9O6K - chains B and H of the 4 polymer chains in the assembly; structure by electron microscopy, 3.59 A resolution.

# Chain B
Molecule: mRNA m(6)A methyltransferase
Source organism: Tetrahymena thermophila SB210
Notes: EC 2.1.1.348
UniProt: Q22GC0 (Q22GC0_TETTS); residues 1-372 here correspond to UniProt positions 57-428 (UniProt number = residue number + 56)
Chain sequence (372 residues; numbered 1 to 372; the number before each row is that of its first residue):
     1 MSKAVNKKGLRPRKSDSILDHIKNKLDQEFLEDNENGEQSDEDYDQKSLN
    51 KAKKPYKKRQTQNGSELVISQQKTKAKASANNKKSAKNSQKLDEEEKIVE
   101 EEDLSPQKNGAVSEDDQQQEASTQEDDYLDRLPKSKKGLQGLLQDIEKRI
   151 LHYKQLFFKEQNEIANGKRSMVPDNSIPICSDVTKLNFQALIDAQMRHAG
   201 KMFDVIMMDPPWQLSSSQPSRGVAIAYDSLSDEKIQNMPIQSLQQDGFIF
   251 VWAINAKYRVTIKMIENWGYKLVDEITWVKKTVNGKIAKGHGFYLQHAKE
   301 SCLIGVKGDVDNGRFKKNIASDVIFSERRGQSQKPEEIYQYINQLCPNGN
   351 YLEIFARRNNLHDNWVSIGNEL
Not modelled in the structure: 1-127, 217-226
Small-molecule neighbours: S-adenosylhomocysteine (SAH): D209, P211, Y227, L230, S332, K334, Y339, E353, F355, A356, R357, N360, N370, E371

# Chain H
Molecule: AMTP2
Source organism: Tetrahymena thermophila SB210
UniProt: I7M8B9 (I7M8B9_TETTS); residues 1-142 here correspond to UniProt positions 154-295 (UniProt number = residue number + 153)
Chain sequence (142 residues; row label = number of the first residue in the row):
     1 MKKNGKSQNQPLDFTQYAKNMRKDLSNQDICLEDGALNHSYFLTKKGQYW
    51 TPLNQKALQRGIELFGVGNWKEINYDEFSGKANIVELELRTCMILGINDI
   101 TEYYGKKISEEEQEEIKKSNIAKGKKENKLKDNIYQKLQQMQ
Not modelled in the structure: 1-10, 133-142

# Interface between chain B and chain H
Residue-residue contacts (50):
  F157(B) - L89(H)  hydrophobic
  F157(B) - R90(H)
  F158(B) - C92(H)  hydrophobic
  F158(B) - M93(H)
  F158(B) - K129(H)
  Q161(B) - R90(H)  hydrogen bond
  N162(B) - E127(H)
  N162(B) - N128(H)
  I164(B) - L43(H)  hydrophobic
  K168(B) - H39(H)
  K168(B) - L43(H)
  R169(B) - H39(H)  hydrogen bond
  S170(B) - H39(H)  hydrogen bond
  S170(B) - F42(H)
  S170(B) - L43(H)
  V172(B) - L37(H)  hydrophobic
  V172(B) - F42(H)  hydrophobic
  P173(B) - L37(H)
  D174(B) - T15(H)
  D174(B) - R22(H)
  D174(B) - L37(H)
  N175(B) - F14(H)
  N175(B) - T15(H)  hydrogen bond (side chain-backbone)
  N175(B) - A18(H)
  N175(B) - R22(H)
  S176(B) - R22(H)  hydrogen bond (backbone-side chain)
  I177(B) - A18(H)  hydrophobic
  I177(B) - M21(H)  hydrophobic
  P178(B) - I30(H)
  P178(B) - F42(H)  hydrophobic
  I179(B) - L25(H)  hydrophobic
  C180(B) - I30(H)  hydrophobic
  Q195(B) - Y17(H)  hydrogen bond
  H198(B) - P11(H)
  H198(B) - Y17(H)
  H198(B) - N20(H)
  H198(B) - D24(H)  salt bridge
  A199(B) - P11(H)
  A199(B) - Y17(H)  hydrophobic
  N348(B) - F14(H)
  R358(B) - Y41(H)  hydrogen bond (side chain-backbone)
  R358(B) - F42(H)  hydrogen bond (side chain-backbone)
  R358(B) - T44(H)  hydrogen bond (side chain-backbone)
  R358(B) - K45(H)
  R358(B) - K46(H)
  L361(B) - F42(H)  hydrophobic
  N364(B) - F14(H)
  V366(B) - M21(H)  hydrophobic
  E371(B) - K46(H)
  L372(B) - K46(H)  hydrogen bond (backbone-side chain)
Other interface residues (no listed pair), chain B (31 interface residues in all): K154, L191, A194, N350
Other interface residues (no listed pair), chain H (28 interface residues in all): S26, S40

# In short
Chain B and chain H form an interface of 31 and 28 residues respectively; the contacts include 10 hydrogen
bonds and 1 salt bridge. Among the polar pairs are H198(B)-D24(H), Q161(B)-R90(H) and R169(B)-H39(H). Ligands
of chain B: S-adenosylhomocysteine.
Here chain B is mRNA m(6)A methyltransferase and chain H is AMTP2, both from Tetrahymena thermophila SB210.
Entry 9O6K (Cryo-EM structure of AMT1-AMT7-AMTP1-AMTP2 complex) was determined by electron microscopy.
